PDB entry 8QWF | electron microscopy, 3.08 A resolution | chains A and N of the 4 polymer chains in the assembly

[Chain A]
Molecule: ReChb
Source organism: synthetic construct
Sequence (1261 residues; numbered 1 to 1261; the number before each row is that of its first residue):
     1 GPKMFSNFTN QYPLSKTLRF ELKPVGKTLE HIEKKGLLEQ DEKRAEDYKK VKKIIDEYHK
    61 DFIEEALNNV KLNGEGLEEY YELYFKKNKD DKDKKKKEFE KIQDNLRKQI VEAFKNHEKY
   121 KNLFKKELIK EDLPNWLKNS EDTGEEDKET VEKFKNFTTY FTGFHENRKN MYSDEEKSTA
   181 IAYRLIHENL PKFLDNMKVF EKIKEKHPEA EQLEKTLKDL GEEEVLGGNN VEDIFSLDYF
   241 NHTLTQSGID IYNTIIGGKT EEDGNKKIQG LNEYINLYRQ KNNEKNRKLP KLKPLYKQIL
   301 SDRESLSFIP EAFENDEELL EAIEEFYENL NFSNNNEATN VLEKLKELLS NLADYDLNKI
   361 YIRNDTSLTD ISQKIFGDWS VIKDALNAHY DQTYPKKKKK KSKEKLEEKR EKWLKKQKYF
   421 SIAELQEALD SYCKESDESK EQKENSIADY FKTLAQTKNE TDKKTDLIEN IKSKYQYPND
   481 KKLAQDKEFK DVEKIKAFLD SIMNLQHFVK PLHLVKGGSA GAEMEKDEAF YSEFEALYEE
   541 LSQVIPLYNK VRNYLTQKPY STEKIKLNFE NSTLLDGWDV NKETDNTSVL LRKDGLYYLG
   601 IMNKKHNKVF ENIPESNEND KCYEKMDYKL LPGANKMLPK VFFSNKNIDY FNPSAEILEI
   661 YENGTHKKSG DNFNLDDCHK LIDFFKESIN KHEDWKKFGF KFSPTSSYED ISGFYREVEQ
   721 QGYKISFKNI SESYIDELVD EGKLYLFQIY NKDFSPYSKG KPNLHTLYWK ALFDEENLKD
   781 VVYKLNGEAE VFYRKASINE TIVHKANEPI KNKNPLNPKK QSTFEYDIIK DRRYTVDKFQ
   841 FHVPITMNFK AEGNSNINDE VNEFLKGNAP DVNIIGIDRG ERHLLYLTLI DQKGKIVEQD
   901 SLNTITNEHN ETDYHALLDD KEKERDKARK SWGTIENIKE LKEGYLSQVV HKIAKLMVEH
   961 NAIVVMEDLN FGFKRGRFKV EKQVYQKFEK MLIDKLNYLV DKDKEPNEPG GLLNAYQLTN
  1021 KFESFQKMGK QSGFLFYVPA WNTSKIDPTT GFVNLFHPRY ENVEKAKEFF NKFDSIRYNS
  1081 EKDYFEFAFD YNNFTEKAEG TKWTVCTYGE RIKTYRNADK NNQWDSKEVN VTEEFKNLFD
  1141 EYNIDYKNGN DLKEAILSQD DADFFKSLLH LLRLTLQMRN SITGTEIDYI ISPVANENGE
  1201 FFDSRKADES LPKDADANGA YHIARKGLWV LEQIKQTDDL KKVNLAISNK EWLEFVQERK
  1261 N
Disordered / not traced: 217-229, 259-266, 303-312, 393-411, 465-489
Bound ions: Mg2+ site 1: Lys761 (shared with 1 residue of chain C); Mg2+ site 2 near Asp878 (its only coordinating residue here); Mg2+ site 3 near Ser1044 (its only coordinating residue here)

[Chain N]
Molecule: target DNA
Source organism: synthetic construct
Sequence (39 nucleotides; row label = number of the first residue in the row; numbers below 1 keep their minus sign (DC-11 is residue -11)):
   -11 CTAGCATATT TATCCTAAGG CGTTACCCCA ATGGGAGGG
Disordered / not traced: 5-27
Bound ions: Mg2+ near DA-4 (its only coordinating residue here)

[Interface between chain A and chain N]
Residue-residue contacts (32):
  Lys125(A) - DT-2(N)  phosphate contact
  Lys125(A) - DT-1(N)  salt bridge to the phosphate
  Lys126(A) - DT-3(N)  sugar contact
  Lys126(A) - DT-2(N)  hydrogen bond to the phosphate
  Asn156(A) - DT-3(N)  phosphate contact
  Phe157(A) - DT-3(N)  phosphate contact
  Thr158(A) - DT-3(N)  hydrogen bond to the phosphate
  Thr159(A) - DA-4(N)  sugar contact
  Thr159(A) - DT-3(N)  hydrogen bond to the phosphate
  Thr159(A) - DT-2(N)  base contact
  Lys604(A) - DA-4(N)  salt bridge to the phosphate
  Asn607(A) - DT-5(N)  hydrogen bond to the phosphate
  Lys608(A) - DT-5(N)  salt bridge to the phosphate
  Asn635(A) - DT1(N)  sugar contact
  Asn635(A) - DC2(N)  base contact
  Lys636(A) - DA0(N)  sugar contact
  Lys636(A) - DT1(N)  sugar contact
  Lys640(A) - DT-1(N)  hydrogen bond to the base
  Lys640(A) - DA0(N)  sugar contact
  Tyr661(A) - DT1(N)  hydrogen bond to the phosphate
  Lys667(A) - DC2(N)  salt bridge to the phosphate
  Lys667(A) - DC3(N)  phosphate contact
  Lys668(A) - DC3(N)  hydrogen bond to the phosphate
  Lys668(A) - DT4(N)  phosphate contact
  Ser669(A) - DC3(N)  phosphate contact
  Asp710(A) - DC3(N)  sugar contact
  Ile711(A) - DC2(N)  sugar contact
  Ser712(A) - DC2(N)  hydrogen bond to the base
  Ser712(A) - DC3(N)  sugar contact
  Tyr715(A) - DC2(N)  sugar contact
  Arg716(A) - DC2(N)  hydrogen bond to the base
  Glu719(A) - DC2(N)  hydrogen bond to the base
Also at the interface, not in a pair above, chain A (25 interface residues in all): Thr162, Met637, Pro639
Also at the interface, not in a pair above, chain N (11 interface residues in all): DA-6

[Summary]
Chain A and chain N form an interface of 25 and 11 residues respectively, with 10 hydrogen bonds and 4 salt
bridges. Among the polar pairs are Lys640(A)-DT-1(N), Ser712(A)-DC2(N) and Arg716(A)-DC2(N).
Chain A is ReChb and chain N is target DNA, both from synthetic construct; the structure, ReChb - crRNA -
target dsDNA complex in the presence of collateral dsDNA, was determined by electron microscopy together with
8QWD and 8QWE from the same study.
